PDB entry 8EAK | electron microscopy, 2.67 A resolution | chains E and X of the 7 polymer chains in the assembly

[Chain E]
Protein: Minichromosome maintenance protein MCM
From: Saccharolobus solfataricus P2
Notes: EC 3.6.4.12
UniProtKB: Q9UXG1 (MCM_SACS2); residue numbers follow UniProt; this construct covers 2-265, 269-612
Amino-acid sequence (610 residues; row label = number of the first residue in the row; note: 3 numbers in that range are skipped by the numbering (no residue carries them; nothing is unmodelled there); numbering starts at 0):
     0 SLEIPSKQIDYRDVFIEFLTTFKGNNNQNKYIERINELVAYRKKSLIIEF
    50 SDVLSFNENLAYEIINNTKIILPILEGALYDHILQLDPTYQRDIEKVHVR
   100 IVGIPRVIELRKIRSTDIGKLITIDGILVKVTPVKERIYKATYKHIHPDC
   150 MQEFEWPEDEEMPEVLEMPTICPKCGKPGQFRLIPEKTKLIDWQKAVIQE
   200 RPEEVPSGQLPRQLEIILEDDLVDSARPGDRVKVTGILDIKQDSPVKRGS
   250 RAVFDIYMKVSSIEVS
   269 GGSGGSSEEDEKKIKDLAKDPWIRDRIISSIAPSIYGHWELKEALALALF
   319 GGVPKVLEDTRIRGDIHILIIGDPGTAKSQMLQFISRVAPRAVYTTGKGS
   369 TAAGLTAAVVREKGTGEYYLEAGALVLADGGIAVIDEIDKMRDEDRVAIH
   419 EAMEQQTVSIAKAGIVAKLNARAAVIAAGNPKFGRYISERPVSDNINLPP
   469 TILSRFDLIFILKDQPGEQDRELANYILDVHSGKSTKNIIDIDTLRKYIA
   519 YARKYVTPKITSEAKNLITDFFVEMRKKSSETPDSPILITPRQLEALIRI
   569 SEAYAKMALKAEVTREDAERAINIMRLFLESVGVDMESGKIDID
Unresolved in the structure: 0-6, 269-274, 605-612
Sequence notes: expression tag (0-1); conflict Gly269 (Leu in Q9UXG1), Gly270 (Asp in Q9UXG1), Ser271 (Glu in Q9UXG1), Gly272 (Val in Q9UXG1), Gly273 (Ile in Q9UXG1), Ser274 (Ile in Q9UXG1)
Swiss-Prot annotation at these positions:
  - motif: Ser472 to Asp475 (Arginine finger)
  - binding site (ATP): Gly340 to Ser347
Ion coordination: Zn2+: His144, Cys149, Cys171, Cys174; Mg2+: Ser347 (together with 08T)
Ligand contacts:
  - 08T ([[[(2R,3S,4R,5R)-5-(6-aminopurin-9-yl)-3,4-bis(oxidanyl)oxolan-2-yl]methoxy-oxidanyl-phosphoryl]oxy-oxidanyl-phosphoryl]oxy-tris(fluoranyl)beryllium), molecule 1: Ser302, Ile303, Tyr304, His306, Asp341, Pro342, Gly343, Thr344, Ala345, Lys346, Ser347, Gln348, Asn448, Leu491, Ile495
  - 08T, molecule 2: Glu422, Gln423, Arg473, Pro559, Arg560, Glu563
What the authors report for this chain:
  - catalytic residues: Glu405 (citing earlier work)

[Chain X]
Molecule: 46-nt DNA strand
Sequence (46 nucleotides; each row starts with the number of its first residue):
     3 TTTTTTTTTTTTTTTTTTTTCTATAGTTTTTTTTTTTTTTTTTTTT
Unresolved in the structure: 12-48

[How chain E and chain X interact]
Contacting residue pairs (10):
  Thr369(E) with DT11(X), hydrogen bond to the phosphate
  Ala371(E) with DT11(X), phosphate contact
  Ala376(E) with DT10(X), phosphate contact
  Val377(E) with DT9(X), phosphate contact; DT10(X), hydrogen bond to the phosphate
  Arg379(E) with DT7(X), base contact; DT8(X), hydrogen bond to the base
  Lys430(E) with DT9(X), phosphate contact; DT10(X), salt bridge to the phosphate
  Ala431(E) with DT9(X), hydrogen bond to the phosphate
Also at the interface, not in a pair above, chain E (9 interface residues in all): Gly372, Tyr386

[Summary]
9 residues of chain E and 5 residues of chain X are in contact; the contacts include 4 hydrogen bonds and 1
salt bridge. Polar pairs include Arg379(E)-DT8(X), Thr369(E)-DT11(X) and Val377(E)-DT10(X). Ligands of chain
E: compound 08T. Curated annotation (UniProt) lists 8 ATP-binding residues on chain E. From the paper: the
catalytic residue Glu405(E).
Here chain E is Minichromosome maintenance protein MCM (Saccharolobus solfataricus P2) and chain X is a 46-nt
DNA strand. Entry 8EAK (SsoMCM hexamer bound to Mg/ADP-BeFx and 46-mer DNA strand. Class 2) was determined by
electron microscopy, deposited together with 8EAF, 8EAG, 8EAH, 8EAJ, 8EAL and 8EAM.
